8Z0L - chains G and L of the 12 polymer chains in the assembly; structure by electron microscopy, 2.57 A resolution.

== Chain G ==
Protein: type I-F CRISPR-associated protein Csy3
Source organism: Selenomonas sp
Amino-acid sequence (325 residues; each row starts with the number of its first residue):
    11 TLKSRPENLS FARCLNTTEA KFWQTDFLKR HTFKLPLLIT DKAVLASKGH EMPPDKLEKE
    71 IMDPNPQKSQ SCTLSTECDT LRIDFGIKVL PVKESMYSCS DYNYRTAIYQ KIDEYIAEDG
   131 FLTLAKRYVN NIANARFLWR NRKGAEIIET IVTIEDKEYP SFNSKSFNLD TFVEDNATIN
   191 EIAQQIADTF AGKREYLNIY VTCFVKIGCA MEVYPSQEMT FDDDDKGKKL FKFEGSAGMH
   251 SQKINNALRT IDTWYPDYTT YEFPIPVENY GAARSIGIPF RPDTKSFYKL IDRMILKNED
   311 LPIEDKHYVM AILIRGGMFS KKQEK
Unresolved in the structure: 58-76, 234-235, 334-335

== Chain L ==
Molecule: 69-nt RNA strand
Source organism: Selenomonas sp
Sequence (69 nucleotides; numbered 20 to 88; the number before each row is that of its first residue):
    20 GUUUAGAAGG AUUGCCGUCA GGAAAUUAGG UGCGCUUAGC AGUGUACCGC CGGAUAGGCG
    80 GUUUAGAAG
Unresolved in the structure: 20, 73-74, 81-88

== Chain G / chain L interface ==
Pairs across the interface (28; chain G residue first):
  Asn18(G) with G48(L), base contact
  Ser20(G) with G49(L), sugar contact
  Phe21(G) with G49(L), hydrogen bond to the sugar
  Ala22(G) with G49(L), phosphate contact; U50(L), phosphate contact
  Arg23(G) with U50(L), salt bridge to the phosphate; G51(L), salt bridge to the phosphate
  Val54(G) with C59(L), phosphate contact
  Leu55(G) with A57(L), base contact; C59(L), phosphate contact
  Tyr107(G) with G48(L), sugar contact
  Trp149(G) with C52(L), base contact
  Arg150(G) with U55(L), salt bridge to the phosphate; U56(L), salt bridge to the phosphate
  Gln227(G) with G53(L), hydrogen bond to the sugar; C54(L), hydrogen bond to the phosphate
  Met229(G) with G53(L), base contact
  His250(G) with G53(L), salt bridge to the phosphate
  Gln252(G) with G53(L), phosphate contact
  Lys253(G) with C52(L), sugar contact; C54(L), salt bridge to the phosphate
  Asn256(G) with C52(L), hydrogen bond to the base
  Arg259(G) with G51(L), sugar contact; C52(L), salt bridge to the phosphate
  Arg325(G) with U50(L), hydrogen bond to the sugar
  Gly327(G) with G49(L), sugar contact; U50(L), sugar contact
  Met328(G) with G49(L), base contact
Other interface residues (no listed pair), chain G (26 interface residues in all): Ala53, Ser226, Glu228, Asn255, Arg284, Gly326

== Overview ==
The interface between chain G and chain L involves 26 residues on one side and 11 on the other, with 5
hydrogen bonds and 7 salt bridges. Among the polar pairs are Asn256(G)-C52(L), Phe21(G)-G49(L) and
Gln227(G)-G53(L).
Chain G is type I-F CRISPR-associated protein Csy3 and chain L is a 69-nt RNA strand, both from Selenomonas
sp; the structure, Cryo-EM structure of Cas8-HNH system at partial R-loop state, was determined by electron
microscopy, deposited together with 8Z0K, 8ZDY and 8ZNR.
